6BCX - chains B and E of the 8 polymer chains in the assembly; structure by electron microscopy, 3.23 A resolution.

Chain B:
Name: Serine/threonine-protein kinase mTOR
Source organism: Homo sapiens
Notes: EC 2.7.11.1
UniProt: P42345 (MTOR_HUMAN); residues 579-2549 carry their UniProt numbers (1971 of 2549 residues fall inside the UniProt entry; the rest is not from it)
Sequence (2549 residues; row label = number of the first residue in the row; X marks 59 residues of unknown identity (built as UNK)):
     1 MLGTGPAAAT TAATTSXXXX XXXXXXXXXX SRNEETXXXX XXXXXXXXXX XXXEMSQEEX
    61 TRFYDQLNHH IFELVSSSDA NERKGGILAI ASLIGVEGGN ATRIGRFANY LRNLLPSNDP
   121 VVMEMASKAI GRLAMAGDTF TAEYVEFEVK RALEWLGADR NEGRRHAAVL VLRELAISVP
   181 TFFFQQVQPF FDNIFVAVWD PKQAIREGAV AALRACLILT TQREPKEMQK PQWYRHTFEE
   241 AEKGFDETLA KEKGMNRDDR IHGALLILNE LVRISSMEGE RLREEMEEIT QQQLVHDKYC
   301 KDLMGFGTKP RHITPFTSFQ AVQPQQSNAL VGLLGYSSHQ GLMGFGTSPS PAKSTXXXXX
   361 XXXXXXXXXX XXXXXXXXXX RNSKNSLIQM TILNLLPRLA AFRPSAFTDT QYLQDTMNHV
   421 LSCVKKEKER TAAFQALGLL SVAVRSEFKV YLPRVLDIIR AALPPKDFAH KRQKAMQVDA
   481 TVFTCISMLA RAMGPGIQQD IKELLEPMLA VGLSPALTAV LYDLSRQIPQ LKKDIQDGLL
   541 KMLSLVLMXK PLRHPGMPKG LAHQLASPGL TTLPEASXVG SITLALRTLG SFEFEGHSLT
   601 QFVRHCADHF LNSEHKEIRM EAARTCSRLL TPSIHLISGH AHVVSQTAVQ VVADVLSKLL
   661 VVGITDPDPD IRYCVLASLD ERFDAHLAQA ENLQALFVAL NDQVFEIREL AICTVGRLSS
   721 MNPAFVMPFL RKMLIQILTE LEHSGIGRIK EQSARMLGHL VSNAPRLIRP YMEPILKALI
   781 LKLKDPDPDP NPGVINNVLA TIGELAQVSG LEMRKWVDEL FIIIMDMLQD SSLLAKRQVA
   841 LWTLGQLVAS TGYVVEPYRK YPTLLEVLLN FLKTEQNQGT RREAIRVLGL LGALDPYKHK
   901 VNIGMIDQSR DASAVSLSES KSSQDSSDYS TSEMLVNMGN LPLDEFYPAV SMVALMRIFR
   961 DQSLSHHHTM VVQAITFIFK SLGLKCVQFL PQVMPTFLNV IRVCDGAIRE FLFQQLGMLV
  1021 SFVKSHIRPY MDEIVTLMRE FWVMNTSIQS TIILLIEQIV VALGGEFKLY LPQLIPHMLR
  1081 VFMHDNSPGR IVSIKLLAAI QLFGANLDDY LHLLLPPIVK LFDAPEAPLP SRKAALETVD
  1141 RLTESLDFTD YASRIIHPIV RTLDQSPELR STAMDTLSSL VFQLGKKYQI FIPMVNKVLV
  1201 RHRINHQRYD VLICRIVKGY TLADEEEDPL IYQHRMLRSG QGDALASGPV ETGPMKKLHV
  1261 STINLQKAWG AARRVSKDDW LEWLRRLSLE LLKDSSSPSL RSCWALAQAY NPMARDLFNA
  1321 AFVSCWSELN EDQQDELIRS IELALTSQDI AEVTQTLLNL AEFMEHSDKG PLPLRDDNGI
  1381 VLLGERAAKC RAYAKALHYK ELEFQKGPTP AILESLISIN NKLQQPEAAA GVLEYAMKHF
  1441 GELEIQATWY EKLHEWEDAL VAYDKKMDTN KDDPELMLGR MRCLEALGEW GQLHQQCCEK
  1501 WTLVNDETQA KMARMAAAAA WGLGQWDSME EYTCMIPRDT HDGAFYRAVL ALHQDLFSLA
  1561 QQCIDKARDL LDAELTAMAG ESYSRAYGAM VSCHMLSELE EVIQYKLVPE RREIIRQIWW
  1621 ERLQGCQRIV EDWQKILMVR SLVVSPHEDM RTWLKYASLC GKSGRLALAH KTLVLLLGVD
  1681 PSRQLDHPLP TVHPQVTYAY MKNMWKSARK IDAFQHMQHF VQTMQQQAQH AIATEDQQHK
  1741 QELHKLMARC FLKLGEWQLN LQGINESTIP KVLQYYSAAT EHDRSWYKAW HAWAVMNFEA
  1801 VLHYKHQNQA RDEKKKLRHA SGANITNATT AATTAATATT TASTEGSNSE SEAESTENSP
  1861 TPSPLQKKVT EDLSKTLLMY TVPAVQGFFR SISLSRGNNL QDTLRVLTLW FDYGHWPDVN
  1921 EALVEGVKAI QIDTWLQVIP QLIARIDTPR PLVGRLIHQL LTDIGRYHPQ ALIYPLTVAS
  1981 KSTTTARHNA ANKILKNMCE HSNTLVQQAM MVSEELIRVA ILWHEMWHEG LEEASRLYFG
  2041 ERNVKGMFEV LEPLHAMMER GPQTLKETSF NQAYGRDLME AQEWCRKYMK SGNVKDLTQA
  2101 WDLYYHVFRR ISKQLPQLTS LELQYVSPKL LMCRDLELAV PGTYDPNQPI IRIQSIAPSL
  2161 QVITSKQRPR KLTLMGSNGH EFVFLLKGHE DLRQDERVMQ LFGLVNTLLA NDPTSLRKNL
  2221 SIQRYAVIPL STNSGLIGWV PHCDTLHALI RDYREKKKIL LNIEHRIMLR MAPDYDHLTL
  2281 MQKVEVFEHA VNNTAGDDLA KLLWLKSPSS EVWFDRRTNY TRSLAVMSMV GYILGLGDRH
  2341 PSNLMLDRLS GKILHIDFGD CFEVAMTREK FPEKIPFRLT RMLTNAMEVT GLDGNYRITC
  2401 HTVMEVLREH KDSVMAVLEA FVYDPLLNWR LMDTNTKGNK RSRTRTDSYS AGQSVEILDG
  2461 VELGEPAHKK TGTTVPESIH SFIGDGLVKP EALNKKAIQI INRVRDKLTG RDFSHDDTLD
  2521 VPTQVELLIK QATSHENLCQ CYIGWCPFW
Unresolved in the structure: 1-16, 31-36, 54-59, 75-81, 157-161, 224-232, 247-257, 290-355, 381-385, 405-409, 467-477, 492-496, 550-577, 596-598, 634-643, 787-790, 904-932, 1223-1260, 1815-1866, 2437-2491
UniProt features mapped onto this chain:
  - region: Val2162 to Arg2168 (G-loop), Lys2258 to Gly2296 (Interaction with MLST8), Gly2335 to Asn2343 (Catalytic loop), His2355 to Thr2380 (Activation loop)
  - binding site (1D-myo-inositol hexakisphosphate): Lys1662, Lys1702, Arg1749
  - binding site (ATP): Ser2165, Gln2167, Leu2185, Lys2187, Glu2190, Tyr2225, Gly2238, Trp2239, Val2240, Thr2245, Met2345, Ile2356
  - binding site (Mg(2+)): Asn2343, Asp2357
  - modified residue: Thr1162 (Phosphothreonine), Lys1218 (N6-acetyllysine), Ser1261 (Phosphoserine), Ser2159 (Phosphoserine), Thr2164 (Phosphothreonine), Thr2173 (Phosphothreonine), Thr2446 (Phosphothreonine), Ser2448 (Phosphoserine), Ser2478 (Phosphoserine), Ser2481 (Phosphoserine)
  - cross-link: Lys2066 (Glycyl lysine isopeptide (Lys-Gly) (interchain with G-Cter in ubiquitin))
Ion coordination: Mg2+ site 1: Glu2190 (together with ATP); Mg2+ site 2: Asn2343 (together with ATP)
Ligand contacts: ATP (adenosine-5'-triphosphate): Ile2163, Ser2165, Lys2166, Gln2167, Arg2168, Pro2169, Leu2185, Lys2187, Glu2190, Tyr2225, Ile2237, Gly2238, Trp2239, Val2240, Thr2245, Met2345, Ile2356
Reported in the primary citation:
  - disease-associated variants - A1459P, T1977R, S2215Y, E2419K: increased catalytic activity

Chain E:
Name: Target of rapamycin complex subunit LST8
Source organism: Homo sapiens
Notes: fragment: mLST8
UniProt: Q9BVC4 (LST8_HUMAN); numbering as in UniProt (aligned over 1-326)
Sequence (326 residues; row label = number of the first residue in the row):
     1 MNTSPGTVGS DPVILATAGY DHTVRFWQAH SGICTRTVQH QDSQVNALEV TPDRSMIAAA
    61 GYQHIRMYDL NSNNPNPIIS YDGVNKNIAS VGFHEDGRWM YTGGEDCTAR IWDLRSRNLQ
   121 CQRIFQVNAP INCVCLHPNQ AELIVGDQSG AIHIWDLKTD HNEQLIPEPE VSITSAHIDP
   181 DASYMAAVNS TGNCYVWNLT GGIGDEVTQL IPKTKIPAHT RYALQCRFSP DSTLLATCSA
   241 DQTCKIWRTS NFSLMTELSI KSGNPGESSR GWMWGCAFSG DSQYIVTASS DNLARLWCVE
   301 TGEIKREYGG HQKAVVCLAF NDSVLG
Unresolved in the structure: 1-7, 325-326

Chain B / chain E interface:
Residue-residue contacts (42):
  Arg2270(B) - Lys313(E)
  Met2271(B) - Tyr20(E)
  Met2271(B) - Lys313(E)
  Ala2272(B) - Tyr20(E)  hydrophobic
  Asp2274(B) - Tyr20(E)
  Asp2274(B) - His22(E)  salt bridge
  Asp2274(B) - Ser43(E)
  Asp2274(B) - Gln44(E)
  His2277(B) - Gln44(E)  hydrogen bond (backbone-side chain)
  His2277(B) - Tyr62(E)
  His2277(B) - Asn87(E)  hydrogen bond (backbone-side chain)
  Leu2278(B) - Tyr20(E)  hydrophobic
  Leu2278(B) - Gln44(E)
  Leu2278(B) - Asn87(E)  hydrogen bond (backbone-side chain)
  Thr2279(B) - Asn46(E)
  Thr2279(B) - Asn87(E)
  Thr2279(B) - Glu105(E)
  Leu2280(B) - Glu105(E)  hydrogen bond (backbone-side chain)
  Leu2280(B) - Gln148(E)
  Met2281(B) - Tyr222(E)  hydrophobic
  Met2281(B) - Leu224(E)  hydrophobic
  Met2281(B) - Trp272(E)
  Met2281(B) - Trp274(E)
  Gln2282(B) - Tyr20(E)
  Gln2282(B) - Gln44(E)
  Gln2282(B) - Asn46(E)  hydrogen bond
  Gln2282(B) - Trp274(E)
  Gln2282(B) - Val316(E)
  Val2284(B) - Tyr222(E)
  Val2284(B) - Trp272(E)  hydrophobic
  Glu2285(B) - Trp272(E)  hydrogen bond (side chain-backbone)
  Glu2285(B) - Trp274(E)  hydrogen bond
  Glu2285(B) - Ser290(E)  hydrogen bond
  Glu2288(B) - Arg221(E)  salt bridge
  Glu2288(B) - Tyr222(E)  hydrogen bond
  Glu2288(B) - Trp272(E)
  His2289(B) - Ser269(E)
  Asn2292(B) - Ser269(E)
  Asn2293(B) - Ser268(E)
  His2535(B) - Tyr222(E)
  Glu2536(B) - Ser190(E)
  Glu2536(B) - Tyr222(E)
Also at the interface, not in a pair above, chain B (20 interface residues in all): Pro2273, Gln2540
Also at the interface, not in a pair above, chain E (25 interface residues in all): Asp42, Val45, Thr174, Gly271, Ala314

Summary:
The interface between chain B and chain E involves 20 residues on one side and 25 on the other; the contacts
include 9 hydrogen bonds and 2 salt bridges. Polar contacts include Asp2274(B)-His22(E), Glu2288(B)-Arg221(E)
and His2277(B)-Gln44(E). Ligands of chain B: ATP. From the paper: A1459P, T1977R and S2215Y of chain B, among
others, increase catalytic activity.
Chain B is Serine/threonine-protein kinase mTOR and chain E is Target of rapamycin complex subunit LST8, both
from Homo sapiens; the structure, mTORC1 structure refined to 3.0 angstroms, was determined by electron
microscopy (same publication as 5WBJ, 5WBK, 5WBL and 6BCU).
